9JIE - chains B and D of the 6 polymer chains in the assembly; structure by electron microscopy, 2.76 A resolution.

Chain B:
Name: Pro-secreted protein ORF2
Organism: Rocahepevirus ratti
Notes: fragment: E2s domain
UniProt: A0A3G1TVH2 (A0A3G1TVH2_HEV); numbering as in UniProt (aligned over 446-597)
Sequence (152 residues; each row starts with the number of its first residue):
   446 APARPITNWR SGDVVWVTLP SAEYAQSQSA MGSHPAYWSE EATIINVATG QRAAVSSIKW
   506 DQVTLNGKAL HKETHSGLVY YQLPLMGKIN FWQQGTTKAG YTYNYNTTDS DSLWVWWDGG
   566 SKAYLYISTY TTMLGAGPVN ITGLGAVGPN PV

Chain D:
Name: C6 Fab light chain
Organism: Homo sapiens
Notes: antibody fragment or engineered binder
Sequence (110 residues; row label = number of the first residue in the row):
     1 QSVLTQPPSV SAAPGQMVTI SCSGSSSNIG NNYVSWYQHL PGTAPKLLIY DNNKRPSGIP
    61 DRFSGSKSGT SVTLGITGLQ TGDEADYYCG TWDSSLSAVV FGGGTKLTVL
Disulfides: C22-C89

How chain B and chain D interact:
Contacting residue pairs (10):
  K543(B) - Y33(D)  hydrogen bond
  T577(B) - Y33(D)
  M578(B) - Y33(D)  hydrogen bond (backbone-side chain)
  L579(B) - Y33(D)
  G580(B) - Y33(D)  hydrogen bond (backbone-side chain)
  G580(B) - D51(D)
  A581(B) - D51(D)  hydrogen bond (backbone-side chain)
  G582(B) - Y50(D)
  G582(B) - D51(D)
  P583(B) - Y50(D)  hydrogen bond (backbone-side chain)
Also at the interface, not in a pair above, chain B (9 interface residues in all): V584
Also at the interface, not in a pair above, chain D (4 interface residues in all): K54

Overview:
9 residues of chain B and 4 residues of chain D are in contact; the contacts include 5 hydrogen bonds. Polar
contacts include K543(B)-Y33(D), M578(B)-Y33(D) and G580(B)-Y33(D).
Chain B is Pro-secreted protein ORF2 (Rocahepevirus ratti) and chain D is C6 Fab light chain (Homo sapiens);
the structure, Rat hepatitis E virus capsid protein E2s domain in complex with Fab C6, was determined by
electron microscopy together with 9JIF, 9JIG, 9JII, 9JIJ, 9JIK, 9JIL and 3 further entries from the same
study.
